PDB entry 4AR2 | X-ray diffraction, 3.80 A resolution | chains A and P

Chain A:
Molecule: L2 protein III (penton base)
Source organism: Human adenovirus 3
UniProtKB: Q2Y0H9 (Q2Y0H9_ADE03); residue numbers follow UniProt; this construct covers 1-314, 348-542
Amino-acid sequence (509 residues; row label = number of the first residue in the row; note: 33 numbers in that range are skipped by the numbering (no residue carries them; nothing is unmodelled there)):
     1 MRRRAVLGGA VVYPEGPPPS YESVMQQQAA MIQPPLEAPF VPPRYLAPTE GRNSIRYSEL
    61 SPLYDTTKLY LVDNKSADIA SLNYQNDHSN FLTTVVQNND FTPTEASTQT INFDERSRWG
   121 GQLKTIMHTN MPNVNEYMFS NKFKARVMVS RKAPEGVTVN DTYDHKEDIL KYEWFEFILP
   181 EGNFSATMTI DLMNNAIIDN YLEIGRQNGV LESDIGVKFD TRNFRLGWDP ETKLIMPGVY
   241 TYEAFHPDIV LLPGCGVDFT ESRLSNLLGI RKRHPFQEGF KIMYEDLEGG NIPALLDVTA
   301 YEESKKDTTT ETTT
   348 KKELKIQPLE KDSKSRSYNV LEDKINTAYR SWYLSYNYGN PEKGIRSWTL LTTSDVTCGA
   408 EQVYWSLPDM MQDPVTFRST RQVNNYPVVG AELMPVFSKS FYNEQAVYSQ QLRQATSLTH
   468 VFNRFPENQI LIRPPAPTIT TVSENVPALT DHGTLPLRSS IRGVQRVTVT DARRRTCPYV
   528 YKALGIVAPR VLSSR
Unresolved in the structure: 1-47, 308-314
What the authors report for this chain:
  - self-association interface (contacts with another copy of this molecule); pairs are residue here / residue on that copy: D100-R425, P48, N98, T427
  - mutagenesis - D100R: decreased expression
  - mutagenesis - R425E, R428S: unchanged expression
  - self-association interface (contacts with another copy of this molecule); pairs are residue here / residue on that copy: R428-D100 (proposed by the authors, not directly observed)

Chain P:
Molecule: Fiber protein
Source organism: Human adenovirus 3
UniProtKB: P03275 (FIBP_ADE02); numbering as in UniProt (aligned over 1-20)
Amino-acid sequence (21 residues; each row starts with the number of its first residue):
     1 MKRARPSEDT FNPVYPYDTE C
Unresolved in the structure: 1-11
Differences from the reference sequence: expression tag (21)

How chain A and chain P interact:
Contacting residue pairs (15; chain A residue first):
  Y201(A) - N12(P)
  R206(A) - N12(P)  hydrogen bond (side chain-backbone)
  E212(A) - N12(P)
  K361(A) - P16(P)
  L465(A) - Y15(P)
  L465(A) - E20(P)
  T466(A) - Y15(P)
  H467(A) - Y15(P)  hydrogen bond
  H467(A) - T19(P)  hydrogen bond (side chain-backbone)
  H467(A) - E20(P)
  R471(A) - V14(P)  hydrogen bond (side chain-backbone)
  R471(A) - P16(P)
  F472(A) - V14(P)  hydrophobic
  P473(A) - P16(P)
  E474(A) - P16(P)
Interface residues without a listed pair, chain A (12 interface residues in all): A462
Interface residues without a listed pair, chain P (8 interface residues in all): P13, C21

Overview:
12 residues of chain A and 8 residues of chain P are in contact, with 4 hydrogen bonds. Polar pairs include
R206(A)-N12(P), H467(A)-Y15(P) and H467(A)-T19(P). The paper reports that D100R of chain A reduces expression;
a self-association interface involving P48(A), N98(A) and D100(A) among others; 3 substitutions were tested in
all.
Here chain A is L2 protein III (penton base) and chain P is Fiber protein, both from Human adenovirus 3. Entry
4AR2 (Dodecahedron formed of penton base protein from adenovirus Ad3) was determined by X-ray diffraction
(same publication as 4AQQ).
